Entry 2FT8 (X-ray diffraction, 1.55 A resolution); this record covers chain A.

== Chain A ==
Name: Azurin
Organism: Pseudomonas aeruginosa
Reference sequence: P00282 (AZUR_PSEAE); aligned to UniProt positions 21-144 over residues 1-124 (the alignment contains insertions or deletions, so no single offset holds)
Sequence (124 residues; row label = number of the first residue in the row):
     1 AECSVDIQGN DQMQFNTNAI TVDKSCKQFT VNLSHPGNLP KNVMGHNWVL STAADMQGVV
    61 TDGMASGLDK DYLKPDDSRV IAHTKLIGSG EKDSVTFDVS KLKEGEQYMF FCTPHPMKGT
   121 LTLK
Disordered / not traced: 1-2
Disulfide bonds: Cys3-Cys26
Bound ions: Cu+: His46, Cys112, His115
UniProt features mapped onto this chain:
  - binding site (Cu cation): His46, Cys112
From the paper describing this entry:
  - Cu+ coordination: His115

== Summary ==
His46, Cys112 and His115 form the Cu+ site. UniProt lists Cu cation-binding residues His46 and Cys112. From
the paper: Cu+ coordination by His115.
Chain A is Azurin (Pseudomonas aeruginosa); the structure, Structure of Cu(I)azurin, pH8, with the
metal-binding loop sequence "CTFPGHSALM" replaced with "CTPHPM", was determined by X-ray diffraction (same
publication as 2FT6, 2FT7 and 2FTA).
